PDB entry 6KK1 | X-ray diffraction, 2.80 A resolution | chain A

Chain A:
Protein: Glucagon-like peptide 1 receptor, Endolysin
From: Homo sapiens
UniProtKB: chimeric construct of P43220, P00720: residues 128-257 from P43220 (GLP1R_HUMAN) positions 128-257 (same numbers); residues 1001-1160 from P00720 positions 2-161 (UniProt number = residue number - 999); residues 261-431 from P43220 (GLP1R_HUMAN) positions 261-431 (same numbers)
Sequence (455 residues; each row starts with the number of its first residue):
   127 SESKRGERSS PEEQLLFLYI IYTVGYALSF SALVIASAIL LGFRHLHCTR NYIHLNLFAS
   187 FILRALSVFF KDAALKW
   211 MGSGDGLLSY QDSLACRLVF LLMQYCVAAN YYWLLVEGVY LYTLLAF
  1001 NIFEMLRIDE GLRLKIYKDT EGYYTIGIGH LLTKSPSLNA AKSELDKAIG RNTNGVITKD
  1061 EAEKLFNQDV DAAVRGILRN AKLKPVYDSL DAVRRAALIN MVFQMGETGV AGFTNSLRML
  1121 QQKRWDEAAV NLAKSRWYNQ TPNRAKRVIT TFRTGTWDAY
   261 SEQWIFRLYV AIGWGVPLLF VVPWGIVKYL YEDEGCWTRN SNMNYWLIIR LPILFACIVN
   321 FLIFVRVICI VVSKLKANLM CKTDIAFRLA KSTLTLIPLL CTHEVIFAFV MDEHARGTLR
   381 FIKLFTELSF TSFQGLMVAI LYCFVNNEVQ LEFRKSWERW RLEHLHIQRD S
Disordered / not traced: 127-135, 211-217, 373-379, 423-431
Disulfide bonds: Cys226-Cys296, Cys317-Cys361
Construct notes: expression tag (127); engineered mutation Phe196 (Ile in P43220), Ala225 (Ser in P43220), Ala271 (Ser in P43220), Cys317 (Ile in P43220), Ile318 (Gly in P43220), Ala346 (Lys in P43220), Phe347 (Cys in P43220), Cys361 (Gly in P43220), Gly1011 (Arg12 in P00720), Thr1053 (Cys54 in P00720), Ala1096 (Cys97 in P00720), Arg1136 (Ile137 in P00720); linker (212-214)
Small-molecule neighbours: 97Y (N-{4-[(R)-(3,3-dimethylcyclobutyl)({6-[4-(trifluoromethyl)-1H-imidazol-1-yl]pyridin-3-yl}amino)methyl]benzene-1-carbonyl}-beta-alanine): Ile328, Val331, Val332, Leu335, Lys342, Phe347, Arg348, Leu349, Lys351, Ser352, Leu354, Thr355, Met397, Leu401, Tyr402, Val405, Asn406
Curated features (UniProtKB/Swiss-Prot):
  - active site (Proton donor/acceptor): Glu1010, Asp1019
  - binding site (substrate): Leu1031, Phe1103, Ser1116, Asn1131
From the paper describing this entry:
  - interface residues: Ala271
  - mutagenesis - M233C: unchanged stability
  - mutagenesis - G318I: increased expression
  - mutagenesis - S389L: decreased stability
  - mutagenesis - C347F: increased stability

Summary:
Chain A binds compound 97Y. UniProt lists active-site residues Glu1010 and Asp1019 and 4 substrate-binding
residues. From the paper: G318I increases expression; the interface residue Ala271; 4 substitutions were
tested in all.
Chain A is Glucagon-like peptide 1 receptor, Endolysin (Homo sapiens); the structure, Structure of
thermal-stabilised(M8) human GLP-1 receptor transmembrane domain, was determined by X-ray diffraction,
deposited together with 6KJV and 6KK7.
